5Y0C - chains I and B of the 10 polymer chains in the assembly; structure by X-ray diffraction, 2.09 A resolution.

Chain I:
Molecule: 146-nt DNA strand
Source organism: Homo sapiens
Sequence (146 nucleotides; row label = number of the first residue in the row):
     1 ATCAATATCCACCTGCAGATTCTACCAAAAGTGTATTTGGAAACTGCTCC
    51 ATCAAAAGGCATGTTCAGCTGAATTCAGCTGAACATGCCTTTTGATGGAG
   101 CAGTTTCCAAATACACTTTTGGTAGAATCTGCAGGTGGATATTGAT
Unresolved in the structure: 1
Ion coordination: Mn2+ site 1: DA27, DT118; Mn2+ site 2 near DG68 (its only coordinating residue here); Mn2+ site 3 near DG121 (its only coordinating residue here); Mn2+ site 4 near DG134 (its only coordinating residue here)

Chain B:
Molecule: Histone H4
Source organism: Homo sapiens
UniProt: P62805 (H4_HUMAN); residues 0-102 here correspond to UniProt positions 1-103 (UniProt number = residue number + 1)
Chain sequence (106 residues; row label = number of the first residue in the row; numbers below 1 keep their minus sign (Gly-3 is residue -3)):
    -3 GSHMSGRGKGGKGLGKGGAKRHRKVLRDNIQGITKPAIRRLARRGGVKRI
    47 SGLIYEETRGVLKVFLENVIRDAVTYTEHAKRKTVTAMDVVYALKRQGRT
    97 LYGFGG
Unresolved in the structure: -3 to 24, 102
Sequence notes: expression tag (-3 to -1)
Swiss-Prot annotation at these positions:
  - DNA-binding region: Lys16 to Lys20
  - modified residue: Ser1 (N-acetylserine), Arg3 (Asymmetric dimethylarginine), Lys5 (N6-(2-hydroxyisobutyryl)lysine), Lys8 (N6-(2-hydroxyisobutyryl)lysine), Lys12 (N6-(2-hydroxyisobutyryl)lysine), Lys16 (N6-(2-hydroxyisobutyryl)lysine), Lys20 (N6,N6,N6-trimethyllysine), Lys31 (N6-(2-hydroxyisobutyryl)lysine), Lys44 (N6-(2-hydroxyisobutyryl)lysine), Ser47 (Phosphoserine), Tyr51 (Phosphotyrosine), Lys59 (N6-(2-hydroxyisobutyryl)lysine), Lys77 (N6-(2-hydroxyisobutyryl)lysine), Lys79 (N6-(2-hydroxyisobutyryl)lysine), Thr80 (Phosphothreonine), Tyr88 (Phosphotyrosine), Lys91 (N6-(2-hydroxyisobutyryl)lysine)
  - cross-link (Glycyl lysine isopeptide (Lys-Gly)): Lys12 (interchain with G-Cter in SUMO2), Lys20 (interchain with G-Cter in SUMO2), Lys31 (interchain with G-Cter in SUMO2), Lys59 (interchain with G-Cter in SUMO2), Lys79 (interchain with G-Cter in SUMO2), Lys91 (interchain with G-Cter in SUMO2)

Chain I / chain B interface:
Contacting residue pairs (6; chain I residue first):
  DC60(I) - Thr30(B)  phosphate contact
  DC60(I) - Pro32(B)  phosphate contact
  DC60(I) - Arg36(B)  salt bridge to the phosphate
  DA61(I) - Thr30(B)  phosphate contact
  DA61(I) - Pro32(B)  phosphate contact
  DC69(I) - Arg45(B)  sugar contact
Interface residues without a listed pair, chain I (4 interface residues in all): DT70

Summary:
Chain I and chain B each contribute 4 residues to their interface, with 1 salt bridge. The salt-bridged pair
is DC60(I)-Arg36(B). The Mn2+ site 1 is built by DA27(I) and DT118(I). From UniProt: a DNA-binding region on
chain B.
Chain I is a 146-nt DNA strand and chain B is Histone H4, both from Homo sapiens; the structure, Crystal
Structure of the human nucleosome at 2.09 angstrom resolution, was determined by X-ray diffraction (same
publication as 5Y0D).
